PDB entry 8VNB | X-ray diffraction, 1.72 A resolution | chains C and A of the 6 polymer chains in the assembly

# Chain C
Molecule: 13-nt DNA strand
Sequence (13 nucleotides; row label = number of the first residue in the row):
   401 TTGACTCTCTTAA
Bound ions: Mg2+: DA413 (shared with 1 residue of chain B)

# Chain A
Name: Intron-encoded endonuclease I-PpoI
Source organism: Physarum polycephalum
Notes: EC 3.1.-.-
Reference sequence: Q94702 (PPO1_PHYPO); residues 2-163 here = UniProt positions 2-163
Sequence (162 residues; row label = number of the first residue in the row):
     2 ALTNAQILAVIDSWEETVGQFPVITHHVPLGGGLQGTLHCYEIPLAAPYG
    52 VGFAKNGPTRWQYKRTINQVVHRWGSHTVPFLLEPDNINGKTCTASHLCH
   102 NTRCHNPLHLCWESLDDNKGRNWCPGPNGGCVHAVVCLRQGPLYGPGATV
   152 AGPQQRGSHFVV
Bound ions: Zn2+ site 1: Cys41, Cys100, Cys105, His110; Mg2+: Asn119 (shared with 1 residue of chain D); Zn2+ site 2: Cys125, Cys132, His134, Cys138
From the paper describing this entry:
  - catalytic residues: His98
  - mutagenesis - H78A/H98A, H98A: decreased catalytic activity
  - mutagenesis - H78A: unchanged catalytic activity

# Interface between chain C and chain A
Pairs across the interface (20):
  DT401(C) with Thr67(A), phosphate contact
  DT402(C) with Arg66(A), salt bridge to the phosphate; Thr67(A), base contact; Val72(A), base contact
  DG403(C) with Val52(A), phosphate contact; Gly53(A), hydrogen bond to the phosphate; Lys65(A), hydrogen bond to the base; Arg66(A), salt bridge to the phosphate
  DA404(C) with Ala48(A), phosphate contact; Pro49(A), phosphate contact; Ala55(A), base contact; Lys65(A), base contact
  DC405(C) with Ala48(A), phosphate contact; Lys56(A), base contact
  DT406(C) with Lys56(A), base contact; Asn57(A), base contact
  DC407(C) with Asn57(A), hydrogen bond to the base
  DT411(C) with Leu116(A), base contact; Lys120(A), hydrogen bond to the base
  DA412(C) with Asp117(A), sugar contact
Interface residues without a listed pair, chain C (12 interface residues in all): DT408, DT410, DA413
Interface residues without a listed pair, chain A (17 interface residues in all): Tyr50, Phe54, Arg74

# Summary
12 residues of chain C and 17 residues of chain A are in contact; the contacts include 4 hydrogen bonds and 2
salt bridges. Polar contacts include DG403(C)-Lys65(A), DC407(C)-Asn57(A) and DT411(C)-Lys120(A). From the
paper: the catalytic residue His98(A); H78A/H98A and H98A of chain A reduce catalytic activity.
Chain C is a 13-nt DNA strand and chain A is Intron-encoded endonuclease I-PpoI (Physarum polycephalum); the
structure, Homing endonuclease I-PpoI-DNA complex:reaction at pH8.0 (Tris) with 500 uM Mg2+ for 240s, was
determined by X-ray diffraction together with 8VMO, 8VMP, 8VMQ, 8VMR, 8VMS, 8VMT and 35 further entries from
the same study.
